PDB entry 8ISJ | electron microscopy, 3.00 A resolution | chains A and B

# Chain A (and B)
Protein: Phytochrome A
Organism: Arabidopsis thaliana
Notes: chain B of this document is another copy of the same molecule, construct and numbering; everything in this record applies to it too
Reference sequence: P14712 (PHYA_ARATH); residues 1-1120 here = UniProt positions 1-1120
Sequence (1120 residues; numbered 1 to 1120; the number before each row is that of its first residue):
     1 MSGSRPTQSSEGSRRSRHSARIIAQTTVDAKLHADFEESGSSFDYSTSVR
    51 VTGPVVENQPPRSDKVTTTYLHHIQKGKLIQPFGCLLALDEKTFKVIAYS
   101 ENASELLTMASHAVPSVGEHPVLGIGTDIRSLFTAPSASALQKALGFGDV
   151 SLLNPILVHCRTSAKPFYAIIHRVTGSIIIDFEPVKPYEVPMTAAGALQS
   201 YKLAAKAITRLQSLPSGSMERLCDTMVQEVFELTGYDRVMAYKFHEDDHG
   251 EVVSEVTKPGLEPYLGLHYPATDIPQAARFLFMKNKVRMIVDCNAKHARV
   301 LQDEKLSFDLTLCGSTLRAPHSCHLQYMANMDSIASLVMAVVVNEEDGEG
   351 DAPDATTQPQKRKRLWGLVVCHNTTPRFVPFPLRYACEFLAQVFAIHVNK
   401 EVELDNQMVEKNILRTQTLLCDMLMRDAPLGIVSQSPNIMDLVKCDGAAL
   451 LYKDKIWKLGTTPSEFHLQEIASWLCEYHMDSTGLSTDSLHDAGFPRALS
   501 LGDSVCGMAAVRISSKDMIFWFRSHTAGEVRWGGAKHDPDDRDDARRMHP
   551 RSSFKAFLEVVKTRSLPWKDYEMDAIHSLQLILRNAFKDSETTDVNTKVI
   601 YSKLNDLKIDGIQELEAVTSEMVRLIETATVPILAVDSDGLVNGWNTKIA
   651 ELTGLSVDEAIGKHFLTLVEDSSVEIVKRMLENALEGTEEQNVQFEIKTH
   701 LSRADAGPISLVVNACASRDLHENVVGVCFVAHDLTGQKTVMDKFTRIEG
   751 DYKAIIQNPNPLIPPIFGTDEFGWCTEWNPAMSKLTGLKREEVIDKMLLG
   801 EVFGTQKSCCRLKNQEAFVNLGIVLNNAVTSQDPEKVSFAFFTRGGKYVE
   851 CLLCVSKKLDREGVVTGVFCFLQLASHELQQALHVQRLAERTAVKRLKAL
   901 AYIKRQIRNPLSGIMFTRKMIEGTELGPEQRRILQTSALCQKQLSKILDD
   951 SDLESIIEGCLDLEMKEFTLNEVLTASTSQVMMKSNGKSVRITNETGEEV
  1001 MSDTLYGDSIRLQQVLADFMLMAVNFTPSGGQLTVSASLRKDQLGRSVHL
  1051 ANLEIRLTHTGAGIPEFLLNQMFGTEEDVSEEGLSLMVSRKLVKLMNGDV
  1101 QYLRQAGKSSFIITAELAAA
Not modelled in the structure: 1-72, 111-120, 348-360, 540-545, 590-741, 1042-1049 (chain B: 1-72, 111-119, 348-360, 540-545, 589-741, 1041-1049, 1120)
Curated features (UniProtKB/Swiss-Prot):
  - binding site (phytochromobilin): Cys323
  - mutagenesis: Ala30 (A30V: In phyA-5; reduced binding to FHY1 and FHL leading to a reduced nuclear import under low fluences of far-red light (FR) light ...), Tyr242 (Y242H: Constitutively active in the Pfr form, leading to a constitutively photomorphogenic (cop) phenotype and reduced accumulation in the nucleus), Cys323 (C323A: Unable to bind the chromophore and cannot be converted to Pfr, fails to accumulate in the nucleus and to interact with FHY1), Gly727 (G727E: In HY8-3; no regulatory activity)
Glycans and other covalent adducts: compound O6E linked to Cys323
Small-molecule neighbours: O6E (3-[5-[[(3R,4R)-3-ethyl-4-methyl-5-oxidanylidene-3,4-dihydropyrrol-2-yl]methyl]-2-[[5-[(4-ethyl-3-methyl-5-oxidanylidene-pyrrol-2-yl)methyl]-3-(3-hydroxy-3-oxopropyl)-4-methyl-1H-pyrrol-2-yl]methyl]-4-methyl-1H-pyrrol-3-yl]propanoic acid): Ile74, Met240, Tyr242, Tyr269, Thr272, Asp273, Ile274, Pro275, Ala278, Phe282, Arg288, Ile290, Arg318, Pro320, His321, His324, Tyr327, Met331, Ser336, Val338, Leu368, Val370, His372, Met548, Pro550
What the authors report for this chain:
  - conformationally variable residues (helix shift): Tyr327

# How chain A and chain B interact
Pairs across the interface (106; chain A residue first):
  Lys143(A) - Trp774(B)
  Phe147(A) - Glu801(B)
  Leu152(A) - Leu799(B)
  Leu152(A) - Gly800(B)
  Leu198(A) - Phe772(B)
  Leu198(A) - Leu799(B)  hydrophobic
  Leu198(A) - Asn826(B)
  Gln199(A) - Phe772(B)
  Tyr201(A) - Asn826(B)
  Lys202(A) - Asn826(B)
  Lys202(A) - Val829(B)
  Ile208(A) - Ile823(B)  hydrophobic
  Phe389(A) - Val819(B)
  Phe389(A) - Ile823(B)  hydrophobic
  Gln392(A) - Val819(B)
  Val393(A) - Val819(B)  hydrophobic
  Ile396(A) - Glu816(B)
  Phe772(A) - Gln199(B)
  Trp774(A) - Lys143(B)
  Glu801(A) - Phe147(B)
  Glu816(A) - Ile396(B)
  Val819(A) - Phe389(B)
  Val819(A) - Gln392(B)
  Val819(A) - Val393(B)  hydrophobic
  Ile823(A) - Ile208(B)  hydrophobic
  Ile823(A) - Gln212(B)
  Asn826(A) - Leu198(B)
  Asn826(A) - Tyr201(B)
  Asn826(A) - Lys202(B)
  Leu888(A) - Ala889(B)  hydrophobic
  Lys895(A) - Glu954(B)
  Arg896(A) - Arg896(B)
  Lys898(A) - Val1079(B)  hydrogen bond (side chain-backbone)
  Lys898(A) - Leu1084(B)
  Leu900(A) - Leu900(B)  hydrophobic
  Tyr902(A) - Leu953(B)  hydrophobic
  Tyr902(A) - Ile956(B)
  Tyr902(A) - Val1088(B)
  Arg905(A) - Asp1018(B)  salt bridge
  Arg905(A) - Leu1021(B)
  Arg905(A) - Glu1081(B)
  Arg905(A) - Glu1082(B)
  Arg905(A) - Ser1085(B)
  Gln906(A) - Ile947(B)
  Gln906(A) - Gln1014(B)  hydrogen bond
  Ile907(A) - Ile907(B)  hydrophobic
  Ile907(A) - Leu944(B)
  Asn909(A) - Gln980(B)  hydrogen bond
  Asn909(A) - Ala1017(B)
  Pro910(A) - Cys940(B)
  Pro910(A) - Gln943(B)
  Pro910(A) - Leu944(B)  hydrophobic
  Leu911(A) - Leu944(B)  hydrophobic
  Ser912(A) - Gln980(B)  hydrogen bond (side chain-backbone)
  Ser912(A) - Lys984(B)
  Gly913(A) - Gln980(B)
  Ile914(A) - Leu944(B)  hydrophobic
  Phe916(A) - Ser979(B)
  Phe916(A) - Met982(B)  hydrophobic
  Thr917(A) - Ile933(B)
  Thr917(A) - Thr936(B)
  Thr917(A) - Ser937(B)
  Met920(A) - Ile933(B)  hydrophobic
  Ile921(A) - Ile933(B)  hydrophobic
  Ile921(A) - Leu934(B)  hydrophobic
  Thr924(A) - Glu929(B)
  Thr924(A) - Gln930(B)
  Gln930(A) - Ile921(B)
  Gln930(A) - Thr924(B)
  Gln930(A) - Leu926(B)
  Ile933(A) - Thr917(B)
  Ile933(A) - Met920(B)  hydrophobic
  Ile933(A) - Ile921(B)  hydrophobic
  Thr936(A) - Thr917(B)
  Ser937(A) - Ile914(B)
  Ser937(A) - Thr917(B)
  Cys940(A) - Pro910(B)  hydrogen bond (side chain-backbone)
  Cys940(A) - Gly913(B)
  Cys940(A) - Ile914(B)  hydrogen bond (side chain-backbone)
  Gln941(A) - Ile914(B)
  Gln943(A) - Pro910(B)
  Leu944(A) - Ile907(B)  hydrophobic
  Leu944(A) - Pro910(B)  hydrophobic
  Leu944(A) - Leu911(B)
  Leu944(A) - Ile914(B)  hydrophobic
  Ile947(A) - Gln906(B)
  Leu948(A) - Ile907(B)  hydrophobic
  Leu953(A) - Tyr902(B)  hydrophobic
  Ser979(A) - Phe916(B)
  Gln980(A) - Asn909(B)  hydrogen bond
  Gln980(A) - Pro910(B)
  Gln980(A) - Gly913(B)
  Met982(A) - Phe916(B)  hydrophobic
  Met983(A) - Ser912(B)
  Met983(A) - Phe916(B)
  Gln1014(A) - Gln906(B)
  Ala1017(A) - Asn909(B)
  Asp1018(A) - Arg905(B)  salt bridge
  Glu1077(A) - Lys898(B)  salt bridge
  Asp1078(A) - Lys898(B)  salt bridge
  Glu1081(A) - Ala901(B)
  Glu1081(A) - Tyr902(B)
  Glu1081(A) - Arg905(B)  salt bridge
  Glu1082(A) - Arg905(B)  salt bridge
  Ser1085(A) - Arg905(B)
  Val1088(A) - Tyr902(B)
Other interface residues (no listed pair), chain A (81 interface residues in all): Ala205, Thr209, Gln212, Leu214, Pro215, Met797, Leu799, Gly800, Gln815, Asn820, Gly822, Asn827, Gln881, Val885, Ala889, Ala893, Ala901, Glu925
Other interface residues (no listed pair), chain B (86 interface residues in all): Leu152, Ala205, Met797, Gln815, Asn820, Asn827, Thr830, His884, Val885, Leu888, Arg891, Thr892, Ala893, Glu925, Gln941, Met983

# In short
Chain A and chain B form an interface of 81 and 86 residues respectively; the contacts include 7 hydrogen
bonds and 6 salt bridges. Among the polar pairs are Arg905(A)-Asp1018(B), Glu1077(A)-Lys898(B) and
Asp1078(A)-Lys898(B). Covalently linked compound O6E: at Cys323(A). The paper reports conformational
variability at Tyr327(A).
Both chains are Phytochrome A (Arabidopsis thaliana). Entry 8ISJ (Pr conformer of Arabidopsis thaliana
phytochrome A - AtphyA-Pr) was determined by electron microscopy together with 8ISI and 8ISK from the same
study.
